Entry 6D0Z (X-ray diffraction, 1.75 A resolution); this record covers chains A and P of the 3 polymer chains in the assembly.

# Chain A
Molecule: DNA polymerase eta
Organism: Homo sapiens
Notes: EC 2.7.7.7
Reference sequence: Q9Y253 (POLH_HUMAN); numbering as in UniProt (aligned over 1-432)
Sequence (435 residues; each row starts with the number of its first residue; numbers below 1 keep their minus sign (Gly-2 is residue -2)):
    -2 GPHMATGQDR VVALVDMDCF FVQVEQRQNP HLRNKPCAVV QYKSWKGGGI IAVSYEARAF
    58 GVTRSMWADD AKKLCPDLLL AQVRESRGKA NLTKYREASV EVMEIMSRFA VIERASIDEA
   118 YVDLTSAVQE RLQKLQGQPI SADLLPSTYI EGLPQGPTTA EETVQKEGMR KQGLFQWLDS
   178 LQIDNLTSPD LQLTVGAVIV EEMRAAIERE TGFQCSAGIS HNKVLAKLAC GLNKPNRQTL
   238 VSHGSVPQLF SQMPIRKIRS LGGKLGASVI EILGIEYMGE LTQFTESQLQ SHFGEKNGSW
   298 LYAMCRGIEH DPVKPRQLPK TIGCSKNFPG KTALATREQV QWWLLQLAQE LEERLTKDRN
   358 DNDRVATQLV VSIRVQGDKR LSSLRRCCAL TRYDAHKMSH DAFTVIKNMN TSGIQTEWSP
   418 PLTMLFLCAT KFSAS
Unresolved in the structure: 155-159
Sequence notes: expression tag (-2 to 0); engineered mutation Met406 (Cys in Q9Y253)
Curated features (UniProtKB/Swiss-Prot):
  - binding site (Mg(2+)): Asp13, Met14, Asp115, Glu116
  - binding site (Mn(2+)): Asp13, Met14, Asp115, Glu116
  - binding site (a 2'-deoxyribonucleoside 5'-triphosphate): Arg61
  - natural variant: Val37 (deletion: In XPV), Leu75 (deletion: In XPV), Arg93 (R93P: In XPV), Arg111 (R111H: In XPV), Thr122 (T122P: In XPV), Gly153 (G153D: In a breast cancer sample), Thr191 (T191P: In XPV), Gly263 (G263V: In XPV), Val266 (V266D: In XPV), Gly295 (G295R: In XPV), Arg361 (R361S: In XPV)
  - mutagenesis: Tyr52 (Y52A/F: Reduces DNA polymerase activity; Y52E: Reduces DNA polymerase activity. Increases fidelity of replication and reduces translesion bypass), Arg61 (R61A: Reduces enzymatic activity by two-thirds), Ser62 (S62G: Increased DNA polymerase activity and translesion bypass compared to wild-type), Ala68 (A68S/V: Severe reduction in thymine dimer translesion bypass), Asn324 to Pro326 (Reduces binding to chromatin and to monoubiquitinated PCNA. Abolishes binding to monoubiquitinated PCNA; when associated with 705-E--H-713 Del)
Metal / ion sites: Mg2+ site 1: Asp13, Met14, Asp115 (together with DZ4); Mg2+ site 2: Asp13, Asp115, Glu116 (together with DZ4)
Ligand contacts: DZ4 (2'-deoxy-5'-O-[(R)-hydroxy{[(R)-hydroxy(phosphonooxy)phosphoryl]amino}phosphoryl]adenosine): Asp13, Met14, Asp15, Cys16, Phe17, Phe18, Ile48, Ala49, Tyr52, Arg55, Arg61, Ile114, Asp115, Lys231
What the authors report for this chain:
  - binding site for DZ4: Phe18
  - Mg2+ coordination: Asp13, Met14, Asp115, Glu116
  - catalytic residues: Asp13, Asp115, Glu116
  - binding site for the 8-nt DNA strand (chain P): Arg61
  - conformationally variable residues (side-chain flip): Arg61

# Chain P
Molecule: 8-nt DNA strand
Sequence (8 nucleotides; numbered 1 to 8; the number before each row is that of its first residue):
     1 AGCACTGX
Modified positions: CAR (cytosine arabinose-5'-phosphate) at position 8

# Chain A / chain P interface
Contacting residue pairs - 22 pairs, chain A then chain P:
  Ser113(A) - CAR_8(P)  hydrogen bond to the phosphate
  Asp115(A) - CAR_8(P)  phosphate contact
  Glu116(A) - CAR_8(P)  sugar contact
  Lys224(A) - DG7(P)  phosphate contact
  Lys224(A) - CAR_8(P)  salt bridge to the phosphate
  Ile255(A) - DG7(P)  phosphate contact
  Arg256(A) - DG7(P)  phosphate contact
  Ser257(A) - DT6(P)  phosphate contact
  Ser257(A) - DG7(P)  hydrogen bond to the phosphate
  Leu258(A) - DG7(P)  hydrogen bond to the phosphate
  Gly259(A) - DG7(P)  hydrogen bond to the phosphate
  Gly260(A) - DT6(P)  phosphate contact
  Gly260(A) - DG7(P)  phosphate contact
  Lys261(A) - DC5(P)  salt bridge to the phosphate
  Lys261(A) - DT6(P)  hydrogen bond to the phosphate
  Leu262(A) - DT6(P)  hydrogen bond to the phosphate
  Arg377(A) - DA4(P)  salt bridge to the phosphate
  Leu381(A) - DC3(P)  phosphate contact
  Arg382(A) - DG2(P)  hydrogen bond to the base
  Arg382(A) - DC3(P)  hydrogen bond to the phosphate
  Arg383(A) - DG2(P)  phosphate contact
  Cys384(A) - DG2(P)  hydrogen bond to the phosphate
Also at the interface, not in a pair above, chain A (19 interface residues in all): Arg61, Ile114
Also at the interface, not in a pair above, chain P (8 interface residues in all): DA1

# Summary
The interface between chain A and chain P involves 19 residues on one side and 8 on the other; the contacts
include 9 hydrogen bonds and 3 salt bridges. Polar pairs include Arg382(A)-DG2(P), Ser113(A)-CAR_8(P) and
Ser257(A)-DG7(P). The paper reports catalytic residues Asp13(A), Asp115(A) and Glu116(A); a binding site for
DZ4 at Phe18(A).
Chain A is DNA polymerase eta (Homo sapiens) and chain P is an 8-nt DNA strand; the structure, Polymerase Eta
cytarabine (AraC) extension ternary complex, was determined by X-ray diffraction together with 6D0M from the
same study.
